Entry 7VY5 (electron microscopy, 3.15 A resolution); this record covers chains A and E of the 5 polymer chains in the assembly.

# Chain A
Name: Capsid protein VP1
From: Coxsackievirus B3
UniProtKB: P03313 (POLG_CXB3N); residues 13-280 here correspond to UniProt positions 583-850 (UniProt number = residue number + 570)
Sequence (268 residues; each row starts with the number of its first residue):
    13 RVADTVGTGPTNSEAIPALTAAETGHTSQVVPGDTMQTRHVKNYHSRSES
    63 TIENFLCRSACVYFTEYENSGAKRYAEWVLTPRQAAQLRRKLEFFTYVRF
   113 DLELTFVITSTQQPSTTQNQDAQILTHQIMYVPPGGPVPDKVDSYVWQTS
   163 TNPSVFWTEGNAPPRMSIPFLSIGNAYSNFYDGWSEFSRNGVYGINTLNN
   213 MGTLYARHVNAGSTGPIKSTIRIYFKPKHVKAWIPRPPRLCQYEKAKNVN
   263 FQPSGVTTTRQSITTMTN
Sequence notes: variant E80 (Lys650 in P03313)

# Chain E
Name: Complement decay-accelerating factor
From: Homo sapiens
UniProtKB: P08174 (DAF_HUMAN); residues 66-188 here correspond to UniProt positions 98-220 (UniProt number = residue number + 32)
Sequence (123 residues; each row starts with the number of its first residue):
    66 CEVPTRLNSASLKQPYITQNYFPVGTVVEYECRPGYRREPSLSPKLTCLQ
   116 NLKWSTAVEFCKKKSCPNPGEIRNGQIDVPGGILFGATISFSCNTGYKLF
   166 GSTSSFCLISGSSVQWSDPLPEC
Disulfides: C66-C113, C97-C126, C131-C172, C158-C188

# Interface between chain A and chain E
Residue-residue contacts - 13 pairs, chain A then chain E:
  Y255(A) with T121(E), hydrogen bond (backbone-side chain)
  E256(A) with S120(E); T121(E), hydrogen bond (side chain-backbone)
  K257(A) with L114(E); Q115(E), hydrogen bond
  Q264(A) with S108(E); K110(E)
  S266(A) with S106(E)
  G267(A) with S106(E), hydrogen bond (backbone-backbone)
  T269(A) with S106(E)
  T270(A) with E104(E)
  T271(A) with E104(E), hydrogen bond (backbone-side chain); P105(E)
Other interface residues (no listed pair), chain A (10 interface residues in all): Q254
Other interface residues (no listed pair), chain E (12 interface residues in all): R102, N116, V123
From the paper, about this interface:
  - interface residues, chain A: Q254(A), Q264(A)

# In short
The interface between chain A and chain E involves 10 residues on one side and 12 on the other; the contacts
include 5 hydrogen bonds. Among the polar pairs are Y255(A)-T121(E), E256(A)-T121(E) and K257(A)-Q115(E). From
the paper: interface residues Q254(A) and Q264(A).
Here chain A is Capsid protein VP1 (Coxsackievirus B3) and chain E is Complement decay-accelerating factor
(Homo sapiens). Entry 7VY5 (Coxsackievirus B3 (VP3-234Q) incubation with CD55 at pH7.4) was determined by
electron microscopy together with 7VXH, 7VXZ, 7VY0, 7VY6, 7VYK, 7VYL and 3 further entries from the same
study.
